PDB entry 7NPS | electron microscopy, 3.81 A resolution | chains B2 and B6 of the 9 polymer chains in the assembly

[Chain B2 (and B6)]
Molecule: ESX-5 secretion system ATPase EccB5
Source organism: Mycobacterium tuberculosis (strain ATCC 25618 / H37Rv)
Notes: EC 3.6.-.-; chain B6 of this document is another copy of the same molecule, construct and numbering; everything in this record applies to it too
UniProtKB: P9WNQ9 (ECCB5_MYCTU); residue numbers follow UniProt; this construct covers 1-506
Sequence (506 residues; numbered 1 to 506; the number before each row is that of its first residue):
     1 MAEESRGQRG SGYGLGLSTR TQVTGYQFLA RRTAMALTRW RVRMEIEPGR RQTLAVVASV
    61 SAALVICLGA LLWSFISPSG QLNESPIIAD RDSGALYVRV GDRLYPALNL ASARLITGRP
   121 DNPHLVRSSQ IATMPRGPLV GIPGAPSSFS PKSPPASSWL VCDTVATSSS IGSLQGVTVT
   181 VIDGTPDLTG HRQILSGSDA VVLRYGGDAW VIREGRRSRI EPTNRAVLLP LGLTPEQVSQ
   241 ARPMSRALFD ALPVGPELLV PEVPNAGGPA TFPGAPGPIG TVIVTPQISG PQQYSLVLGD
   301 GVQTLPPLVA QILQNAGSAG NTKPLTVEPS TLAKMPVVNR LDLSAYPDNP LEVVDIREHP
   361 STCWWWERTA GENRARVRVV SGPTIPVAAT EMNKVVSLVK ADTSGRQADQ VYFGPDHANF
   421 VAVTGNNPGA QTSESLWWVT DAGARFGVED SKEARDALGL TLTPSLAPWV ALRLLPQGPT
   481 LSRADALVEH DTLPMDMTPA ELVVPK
Not modelled in the structure: 1-73, 168-174, 317-318, 425-432, 505-506 (chain B6: 1-73, 168-174, 497-506)
Cystine bridges: C162-C363

[Interface between chain B2 and chain B6]
Residue-residue contacts (15):
  R225(B2) - L332(B6)
  R225(B2) - A333(B6)
  R225(B2) - V337(B6)
  L229(B2) - S289(B6)
  L229(B2) - P291(B6)
  L229(B2) - Q293(B6)
  L229(B2) - P329(B6)  hydrophobic
  L233(B2) - Q293(B6)  hydrogen bond (backbone-side chain)
  T234(B2) - Q293(B6)  hydrogen bond
  T234(B2) - T304(B6)
  E236(B2) - N339(B6)  hydrogen bond
  Q311(B2) - S289(B6)
  Q311(B2) - G290(B6)  hydrogen bond (side chain-backbone)
  N315(B2) - S289(B6)
  N315(B2) - P329(B6)
Also at the interface, not in a pair above, chain B2 (9 interface residues in all): P230, P235
Also at the interface, not in a pair above, chain B6 (11 interface residues in all): T285

[Summary]
Chain B2 and chain B6 form an interface of 9 and 11 residues respectively; the contacts include 4 hydrogen
bonds. Polar contacts include L233(B2)-Q293(B6), T234(B2)-Q293(B6) and E236(B2)-N339(B6).
Chain B2 and chain B6 are both ESX-5 secretion system ATPase EccB5 (Mycobacterium tuberculosis (strain ATCC
25618 / H37Rv)); the structure, Structure of the periplasmic assembly from the ESX-5 inner membrane complex,
C1 model, was determined by electron microscopy (same publication as 7NP7, 7NPR, 7NPU, 7NPV and 7NPT).
